PDB entry 4H2H | X-ray diffraction, 1.70 A resolution | chains A and D of the 8 polymer chains in the assembly

== Chain A (and D) ==
Molecule: Mandelate racemase/muconate lactonizing enzyme
Source organism: Pelagibaca bermudensis
Notes: chain D of this document is another copy of the same molecule, construct and numbering; everything in this record applies to it too
Reference sequence: Q0FPQ4 (Q0FPQ4_9RHOB); residues 2-367 here = UniProt positions 2-367
Chain sequence (376 residues; numbered -8 to 367; the number before each row is that of its first residue; numbers below 1 keep their minus sign (Met-8 is residue -8)):
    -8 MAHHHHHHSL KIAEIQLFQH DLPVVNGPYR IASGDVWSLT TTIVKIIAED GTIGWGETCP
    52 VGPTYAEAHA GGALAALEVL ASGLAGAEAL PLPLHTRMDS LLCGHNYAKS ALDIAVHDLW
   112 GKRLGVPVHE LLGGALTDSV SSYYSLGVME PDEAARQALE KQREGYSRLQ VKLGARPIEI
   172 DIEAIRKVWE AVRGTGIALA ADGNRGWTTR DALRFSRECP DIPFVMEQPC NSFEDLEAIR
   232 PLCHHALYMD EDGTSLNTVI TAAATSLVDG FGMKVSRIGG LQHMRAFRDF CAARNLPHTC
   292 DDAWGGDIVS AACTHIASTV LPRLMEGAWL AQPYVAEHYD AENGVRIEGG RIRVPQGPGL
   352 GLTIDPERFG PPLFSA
Unresolved in the structure: -8 to -1 (chain D: -8 to 0)
Differences from the reference sequence: expression tag (-8 to 1)
Metal / ion sites: Mg2+: Asp193, Glu218, Asp241 (together with Betonicine); Ni2+: His235 (shared with 1 residue of chain C; 1 residue of chain E; 1 residue of chain H)
Small-molecule neighbours: Betonicine (0XW; (2S,4R)-4-hydroxy-1,1-dimethylpyrrolidinium-2-carboxylate): Tyr20, Val52, Tyr56, Tyr134, Ser136, Gln161, Lys163, Asp193, Asn195, Glu218, Asp241, Lys265, Asp292, Asp293, Ala294, Trp320
Reported in the primary citation:
  - binding site for Betonicine: Asp292, Trp320

== Chain A / chain D interface ==
Residue-residue contacts - 65 pairs, chain A then chain D:
  Leu81(A) with Glu121(D); Gly124(D)
  Pro82(A) with Gly124(D)
  Leu83(A) with Leu123(D); Gly124(D), hydrogen bond (backbone-backbone); Gly125(D); Leu127(D); Arg279(D); Thr310(D)
  Pro84(A) with Gly124(D); Gly125(D); Ala126(D); Leu127(D)
  Thr87(A) with Leu127(D)
  Trp111(A) with Glu121(D), hydrogen bond
  Arg114(A) with Glu121(D), salt bridge
  Leu115(A) with Val117(D), hydrophobic; Glu121(D)
  Val117(A) with Leu115(D), hydrophobic
  Glu121(A) with Leu81(D); Trp111(D), hydrogen bond; Arg114(D), salt bridge; Leu115(D)
  Leu123(A) with Leu83(D)
  Gly124(A) with Leu81(D); Pro82(D); Leu83(D), hydrogen bond (backbone-backbone); Pro84(D)
  Gly125(A) with Leu81(D); Leu83(D); Pro84(D)
  Ala126(A) with Pro84(D)
  Leu127(A) with Leu83(D); Pro84(D); Thr87(D)
  Leu247(A) with Asp280(D); Ala284(D), hydrophobic
  Asn248(A) with Ala284(D); Arg285(D), hydrogen bond
  Ile251(A) with Ala255(D); Phe281(D), hydrophobic; Arg285(D)
  Thr252(A) with Arg285(D), hydrogen bond
  Ala255(A) with Ile251(D); Ala255(D), hydrophobic
  Gln273(A) with Arg279(D); Asp280(D), hydrogen bond
  Arg276(A) with Arg276(D); Ala277(D); Asp280(D), salt bridge
  Ala277(A) with Asp280(D); Phe281(D)
  Arg279(A) with Leu83(D); Gln273(D)
  Asp280(A) with Gln273(D), hydrogen bond; Ala277(D)
  Phe281(A) with Ile251(D), hydrophobic; Ala277(D); Phe281(D), hydrophobic
  Ala284(A) with Leu247(D), hydrophobic; Asn248(D)
  Arg285(A) with Asn248(D), hydrogen bond; Ile251(D); Thr252(D), hydrogen bond
  Thr310(A) with Leu83(D)
Interface residues without a listed pair, chain A (31 interface residues in all): Glu79, Leu312
Interface residues without a listed pair, chain D (30 interface residues in all): Leu312

== Overview ==
31 residues of chain A and 30 residues of chain D are in contact, with 10 hydrogen bonds and 3 salt bridges.
Among the polar pairs are Arg114(A)-Glu121(D), Arg276(A)-Asp280(D) and Trp111(A)-Glu121(D). Chain A binds
Betonicine. Asp193(A), Glu218(A) and Asp241(A) coordinate Mg2+. From the paper: a binding site for Betonicine
at Asp292(A) and Trp320(A).
Chain A and chain D are both Mandelate racemase/muconate lactonizing enzyme (Pelagibaca bermudensis); the
structure, Crystal structure of an enolase (mandalate racemase subgroup, target EFI-502101) from Pelagibaca
bermudensis htcc2601, with bound ..., was determined by X-ray diffraction together with 2PMQ from the same
study.
